Entry 7D20 (electron microscopy, 3.00 A resolution); this record covers chains D and I of the 11 polymer chains in the assembly.

Chain D:
Name: Histone H2B type 1-J
Source organism: Homo sapiens
Reference sequence: P06899 (H2B1J_HUMAN); residues 1-125 here correspond to UniProt positions 2-126 (UniProt number = residue number + 1)
Amino-acid sequence (129 residues; each row starts with the number of its first residue; numbers below 1 keep their minus sign (Gly-3 is residue -3)):
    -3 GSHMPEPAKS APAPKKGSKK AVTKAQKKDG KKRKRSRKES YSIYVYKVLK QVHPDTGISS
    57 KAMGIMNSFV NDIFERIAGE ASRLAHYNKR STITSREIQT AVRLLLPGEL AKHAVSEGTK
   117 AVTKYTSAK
Disordered / not traced: -3 to 32
Construct notes: expression tag (-3 to 0)
Swiss-Prot annotation at these positions:
  - modified residue: Pro1 (N-acetylproline), Glu2 (ADP-ribosyl glutamic acid), Lys5 (N6-(2-hydroxyisobutyryl)lysine), Ser6 (ADP-ribosylserine), Lys11 (N6-(beta-hydroxybutyryl)lysine), Lys12 (N6-(2-hydroxyisobutyryl)lysine), Ser14 (Phosphoserine), Lys15 (N6-acetyllysine), Lys16 (N6-(beta-hydroxybutyryl)lysine), Lys20 (N6-(2-hydroxyisobutyryl)lysine), Lys23 (N6-(2-hydroxyisobutyryl)lysine), Lys24 (N6-(2-hydroxyisobutyryl)lysine), Lys34 (N6-(2-hydroxyisobutyryl)lysine), Glu35 (PolyADP-ribosyl glutamic acid), Ser36 (Phosphoserine), Lys43 (N6-(2-hydroxyisobutyryl)lysine), Lys46 (N6-(2-hydroxyisobutyryl)lysine), Lys57 (N6,N6-dimethyllysine), Arg79 (Dimethylated arginine), Lys85 (N6,N6,N6-trimethyllysine) and 6 more in UniProt
  - glycosylation: Ser112 (O-linked (GlcNAc) serine)
  - cross-link (Glycyl lysine isopeptide (Lys-Gly)): Lys5 (interchain with G-Cter in SUMO2), Lys20 (interchain with G-Cter in SUMO2), Lys34 (interchain with G-Cter in ubiquitin), Lys120 (interchain with G-Cter in ubiquitin)

Chain I:
Molecule: 145-nt DNA strand
Sequence (145 nucleotides; numbered -72 to 72; the number before each row is that of its first residue; numbers below 1 keep their minus sign (DA-72 is residue -72)):
   -72 ATCAGAATCC CGGTGCCGAG GCCGCTCAAT TGGTCGTAGA CAGCTCTAGC ACCGCTTAAA
   -12 CGCACGTACG CGCTGTCCCC CGCGTTTTAA CCGCCAAGGG GATTACTCCC TAGTCTCCAG
    48 GCACGTGTCA GATATATACA TCGAT
Disordered / not traced: -72 to -67, 70-72

How chain D and chain I interact:
Residue-residue contacts - 12 pairs, chain D then chain I:
  Arg33(D) with DC-46(I), sugar contact
  Tyr42(D) with DG-53(I), hydrogen bond to the phosphate; DG-52(I), phosphate contact
  Gly53(D) with DG-53(I), phosphate contact
  Ile54(D) with DG-53(I), phosphate contact
  Ser55(D) with DA-54(I), phosphate contact
  Ser56(D) with DA-54(I), hydrogen bond to the phosphate
  Arg86(D) with DG-34(I), phosphate contact; DA-33(I), salt bridge to the phosphate
  Ser87(D) with DA-35(I), sugar contact; DG-34(I), hydrogen bond to the phosphate
  Thr88(D) with DG-34(I), hydrogen bond to the phosphate
Other interface residues (no listed pair), chain I (8 interface residues in all): DT-47

Overview:
Chain D and chain I form an interface of 9 and 8 residues respectively, with 4 hydrogen bonds and 1 salt
bridge. Polar contacts include Tyr42(D)-DG-53(I), Ser56(D)-DA-54(I) and Ser87(D)-DG-34(I).
Chain D is Histone H2B type 1-J (Homo sapiens) and chain I is a 145-nt DNA strand; the structure, Cryo-EM
structure of SET8-CENP-A-nucleosome complex, was determined by electron microscopy, deposited together with
7D1Z.
